Entry 6IFN (X-ray diffraction, 2.90 A resolution); this record covers chains F and G of the 9 polymer chains in the assembly.

[Chain F (and G)]
Name: Type III-A CRISPR-associated RAMP protein Csm3
From: Streptococcus thermophilus ND03
Notes: chain G of this document is another copy of the same molecule, construct and numbering; everything in this record applies to it too
UniProt: A0A2U2M035 (A0A2U2M035_STRTR); numbering as in UniProt (aligned over 1-220)
Chain sequence (220 residues; numbered 1 to 220; the number before each row is that of its first residue):
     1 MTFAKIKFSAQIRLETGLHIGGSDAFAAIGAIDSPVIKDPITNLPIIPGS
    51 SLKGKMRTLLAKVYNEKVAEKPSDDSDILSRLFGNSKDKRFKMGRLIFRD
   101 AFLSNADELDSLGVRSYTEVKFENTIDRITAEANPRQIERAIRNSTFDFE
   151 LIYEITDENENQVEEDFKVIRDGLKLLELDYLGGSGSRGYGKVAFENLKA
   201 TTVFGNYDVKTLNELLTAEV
What the authors report for this chain:
  - catalytic residues: Asp33
  - mutagenesis - D33N: abolished catalytic activity on target RNA

[How chain F and chain G interact]
Contacting residue pairs (50):
  Glu15(F) - Phe102(G)
  Lys62(F) - Phe3(G)
  Lys62(F) - Glu154(G)
  Val63(F) - Phe3(G)  hydrophobic
  Val63(F) - Phe204(G)  hydrophobic
  Leu109(F) - Ile41(G)  hydrophobic
  Val114(F) - Ile41(G)  hydrophobic
  Glu119(F) - Pro40(G)
  Lys121(F) - Pro48(G)
  Lys121(F) - Ser50(G)  hydrogen bond
  Lys121(F) - Asp100(G)  salt bridge
  Phe122(F) - Ser23(G)
  Glu123(F) - Ser50(G)  hydrogen bond
  Arg128(F) - Arg57(G)
  Arg128(F) - Thr58(G)
  Arg128(F) - Ala61(G)
  Arg128(F) - Ala69(G)
  Arg128(F) - Glu70(G)
  Arg128(F) - Pro72(G)
  Arg128(F) - Asp75(G)  salt bridge
  Arg140(F) - Asp100(G)  salt bridge
  Ile142(F) - Pro40(G)  hydrophobic
  Arg143(F) - Asp39(G)  salt bridge
  Arg143(F) - Phe102(G)
  Asn144(F) - Ile41(G)
  Leu176(F) - Phe3(G)  hydrophobic
  Leu176(F) - Phe204(G)  hydrophobic
  Glu178(F) - Arg99(G)
  Leu179(F) - Lys5(G)
  Leu179(F) - Ile152(G)
  Leu179(F) - Val203(G)
  Leu179(F) - Phe204(G)  hydrophobic
  Asp180(F) - Lys5(G)  salt bridge
  Asp180(F) - Ile97(G)
  Asp180(F) - Arg99(G)  hydrogen bond (backbone-side chain)
  Tyr181(F) - Arg99(G)
  Gly186(F) - Ile97(G)
  Gly186(F) - Phe98(G)
  Ser187(F) - Lys53(G)  hydrogen bond
  Ser187(F) - Leu96(G)
  Ser187(F) - Phe98(G)  hydrogen bond (backbone-backbone)
  Arg188(F) - Gly49(G)
  Arg188(F) - Ser50(G)  hydrogen bond (backbone-backbone)
  Arg188(F) - Lys53(G)
  Arg188(F) - Asp100(G)
  Gly189(F) - Phe98(G)  hydrogen bond (backbone-backbone)
  Gly189(F) - Arg99(G)
  Gly189(F) - Asp100(G)
  Lys192(F) - Arg99(G)
  Lys192(F) - Glu150(G)  salt bridge
Other interface residues (no listed pair), chain F (29 interface residues in all): Thr16, Leu112, Asp127, Ile129, Asp172
Other interface residues (no listed pair), chain G (33 interface residues in all): Ile37, Lys38, Thr42, Asn65, Thr156

[Summary]
The interface between chain F and chain G involves 29 residues on one side and 33 on the other; the contacts
include 7 hydrogen bonds and 6 salt bridges. Polar contacts include Lys121(F)-Asp100(G), Arg128(F)-Asp75(G)
and Arg140(F)-Asp100(G). The paper reports the catalytic residue Asp33(F); D33N of chain F abolishes catalytic
activity on target RNA.
Both chains are Type III-A CRISPR-associated RAMP protein Csm3 (Streptococcus thermophilus ND03). Entry 6IFN
(Crystal structure of Type III-A CRISPR Csm complex) was determined by X-ray diffraction, deposited together
with 6IFK, 6IFL, 6IFR, 6IFU, 6IFY, 6IFZ and 6IG0.
